PDB entry 4UU0 | X-ray diffraction, 2.50 A resolution | chain A

[Chain A]
Name: SERCA1A
Source organism: Oryctolagus cuniculus
Notes: EC 3.6.3.8
UniProt: B6CAM1 (B6CAM1_RABIT); numbering as in UniProt (aligned over 1-994)
Sequence (995 residues; row label = number of the first residue in the row; numbering starts at 0):
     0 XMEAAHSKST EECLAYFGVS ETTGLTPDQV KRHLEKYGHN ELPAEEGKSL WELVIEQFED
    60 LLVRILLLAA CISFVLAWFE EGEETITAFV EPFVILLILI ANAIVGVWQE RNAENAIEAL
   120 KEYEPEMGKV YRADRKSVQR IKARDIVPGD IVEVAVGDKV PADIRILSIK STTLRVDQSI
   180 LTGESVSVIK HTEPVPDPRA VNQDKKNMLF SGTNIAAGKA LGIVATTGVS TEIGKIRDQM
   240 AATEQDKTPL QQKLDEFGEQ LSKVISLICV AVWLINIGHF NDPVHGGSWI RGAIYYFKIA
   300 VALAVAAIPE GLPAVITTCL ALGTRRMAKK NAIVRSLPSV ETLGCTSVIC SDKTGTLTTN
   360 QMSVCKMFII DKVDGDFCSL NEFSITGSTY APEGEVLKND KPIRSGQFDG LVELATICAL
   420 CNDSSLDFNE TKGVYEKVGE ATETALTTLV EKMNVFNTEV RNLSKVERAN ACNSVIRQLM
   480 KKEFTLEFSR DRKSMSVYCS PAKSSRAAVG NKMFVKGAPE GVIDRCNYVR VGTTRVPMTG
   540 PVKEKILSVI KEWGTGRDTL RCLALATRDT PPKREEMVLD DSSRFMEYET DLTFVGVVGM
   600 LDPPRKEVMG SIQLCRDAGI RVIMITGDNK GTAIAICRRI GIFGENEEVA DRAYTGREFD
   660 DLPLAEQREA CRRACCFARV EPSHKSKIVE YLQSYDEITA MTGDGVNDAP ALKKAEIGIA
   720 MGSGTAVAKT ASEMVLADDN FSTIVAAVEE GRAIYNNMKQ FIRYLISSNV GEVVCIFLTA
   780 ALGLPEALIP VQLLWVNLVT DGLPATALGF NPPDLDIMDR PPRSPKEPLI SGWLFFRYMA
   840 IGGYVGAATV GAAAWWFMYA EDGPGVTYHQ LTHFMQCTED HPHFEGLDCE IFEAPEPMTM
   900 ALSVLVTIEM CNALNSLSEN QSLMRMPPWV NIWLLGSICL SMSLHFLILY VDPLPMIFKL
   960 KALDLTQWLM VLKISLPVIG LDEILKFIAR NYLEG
Construct notes: acetylation (0)
Modified / non-standard residues: ACE (acetyl group) at position 0
Cystine bridges: C876-C888
Metal / ion sites: K+: Q244, L711, K712, A714, E732; Mg2+: D703, D707
Residues lining bound ligands:
  - tertiary-butyl alcohol (TBU): T353, T625, G626, D627
  - thapsigargin (TG1; octanoic acid [3S-[3alpha, 3abeta, 4alpha, 6beta, 6abeta, 7beta, 8alpha(Z), 9balpha]]-6-(acetyloxy)-2,3,-3a,4,5,6,6a,7,8,9b-decahydro-3,3a-dihydroxy-3,6,9-trimethyl-8-[(2-methyl-1-oxo-2-butenyl)ox y]-2-oxo-4-(1-oxobutoxy)-azuleno[4,5-b]furan-7-yl ester): K252, L253, E255, F256, Q259, L260, V263, I267, A306, I761, I765, N768, V769, V772, L828, I829, F834, Y837, M838

[In short]
Chain A binds thapsigargin and tertiary-butyl alcohol. Q244, L711, K712, A714 and E732 form the K+ site. D703
and D707 coordinate Mg2+.
Chain A is SERCA1A (Oryctolagus cuniculus); the structure, Crystal structure of (sr) calcium-atpase E2(TG) in
the presence of 14:1 pc, was determined by X-ray diffraction (same publication as 4UU1).
